3DJS - chains A and B; structure by X-ray diffraction, 1.80 A resolution.

# Chain A (and B)
Name: Transthyretin
From: Homo sapiens
Notes: chain B of this document is another copy of the same molecule, construct and numbering; everything in this record applies to it too
Reference sequence: P02766 (TTHY_HUMAN); residues 1-127 here correspond to UniProt positions 21-147 (UniProt number = residue number + 20)
Sequence (127 residues; numbered 1 to 127; the number before each row is that of its first residue):
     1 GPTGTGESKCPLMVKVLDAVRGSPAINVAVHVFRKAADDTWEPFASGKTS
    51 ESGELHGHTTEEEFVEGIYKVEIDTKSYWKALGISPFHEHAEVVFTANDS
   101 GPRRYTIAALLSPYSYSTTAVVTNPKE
Unresolved in the structure: 1-9, 126-127
Differences from the reference sequence: engineered mutation His58 (Leu78 in P02766)
UniProt features mapped onto this chain:
  - binding site (L-thyroxine): Lys15, Glu54, Ser117
  - modified residue: Cys10 (Sulfocysteine), Glu42 (4-carboxyglutamate), Ser52 (Phosphoserine)
  - glycosylation: Asn98 (N-linked (GlcNAc...) asparagine)
Reported in the primary citation:
  - conformationally variable residues (loop rearrangement, side-chain flip): His56 to Thr59

# Interface between chain A and chain B
Pairs across the interface (42; chain A residue first):
  Ile68(A) - Glu89(B)
  Phe87(A) - Phe95(B)  hydrophobic
  Phe87(A) - Thr96(B)
  Phe87(A) - Tyr105(B)  hydrophobic
  Phe87(A) - Ile107(B)  hydrophobic
  Phe87(A) - Ala120(B)  hydrophobic
  His88(A) - Val93(B)
  His88(A) - Val94(B)
  His88(A) - Thr118(B)
  Glu89(A) - Val94(B)  hydrogen bond (backbone-backbone)
  Glu89(A) - Thr96(B)
  His90(A) - Val94(B)
  Glu92(A) - Glu92(B)
  Glu92(A) - Val94(B)
  Glu92(A) - Tyr116(B)  hydrogen bond (backbone-side chain)
  Val93(A) - His88(B)
  Val94(A) - His88(B)
  Val94(A) - Glu89(B)  hydrogen bond (backbone-backbone)
  Val94(A) - His90(B)
  Phe95(A) - Phe87(B)  hydrophobic
  Thr96(A) - Glu89(B)  hydrogen bond
  Tyr105(A) - Phe87(B)  hydrophobic
  Ile107(A) - Phe87(B)  hydrophobic
  Tyr114(A) - Thr119(B)
  Tyr114(A) - Ala120(B)  hydrogen bond (backbone-backbone)
  Tyr114(A) - Val122(B)  hydrophobic
  Ser115(A) - Thr118(B)  hydrogen bond (side chain-backbone)
  Ser115(A) - Thr119(B)
  Tyr116(A) - Glu92(B)  hydrogen bond (side chain-backbone)
  Tyr116(A) - Ser117(B)
  Tyr116(A) - Thr118(B)  hydrogen bond (backbone-backbone)
  Ser117(A) - Tyr116(B)
  Ser117(A) - Ser117(B)
  Thr118(A) - His88(B)
  Thr118(A) - Ser115(B)  hydrogen bond (backbone-side chain)
  Thr118(A) - Tyr116(B)  hydrogen bond (backbone-backbone)
  Thr119(A) - Tyr114(B)
  Thr119(A) - Ser115(B)  hydrogen bond
  Ala120(A) - Phe87(B)  hydrophobic
  Ala120(A) - Tyr114(B)  hydrogen bond (backbone-backbone)
  Val122(A) - Phe87(B)  hydrophobic
  Val122(A) - Tyr114(B)  hydrophobic
Other interface residues (no listed pair), chain B (21 interface residues in all): Ile68, Lys76

# Overview
The interface between chain A and chain B involves 20 residues on one side and 21 on the other; the contacts
include 12 hydrogen bonds. Polar contacts include Glu92(A)-Tyr116(B), Thr96(A)-Glu89(B) and
Ser115(A)-Thr118(B). Curated annotation (UniProt) lists 3 L-thyroxine-binding residues on chain A. The paper
reports conformational variability at His56(A).
Chain A and chain B are both Transthyretin (Homo sapiens); the structure, Crystal structure of transthyretin
variant L58H at acidic pH, was determined by X-ray diffraction (same publication as 3DJR, 3DJT, 3DJZ, 3DK0 and
3DK2).
